8PJE - chains A and C of the 3 polymer chains in the assembly; structure by X-ray diffraction, 1.70 A resolution.

# Chain A
Name: HLA class II histocompatibility antigen, DR alpha chain
Source organism: Homo sapiens
UniProt: P01903 (DRA_HUMAN); residues 1-182 here correspond to UniProt positions 26-207 (UniProt number = residue number + 25)
Sequence (186 residues; row label = number of the first residue in the row; numbers below 1 keep their minus sign (Met-3 is residue -3)):
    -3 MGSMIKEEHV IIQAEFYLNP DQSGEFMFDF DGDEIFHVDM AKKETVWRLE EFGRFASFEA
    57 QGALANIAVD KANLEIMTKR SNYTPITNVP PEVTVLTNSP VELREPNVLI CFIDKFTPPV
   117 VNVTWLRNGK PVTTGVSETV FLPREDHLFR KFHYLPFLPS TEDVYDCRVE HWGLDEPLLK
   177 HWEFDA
Disordered / not traced: -3 to 2, 182
Differences from the reference sequence: initiating methionine (-3); expression tag (-2 to 0)
Cystine bridges: Cys107-Cys163
Swiss-Prot annotation at these positions:
  - region: Glu179 to Ala182 (Connecting peptide)
  - site: Gln9 (Self- and pathogen-derived peptide antigen), Gly49 (Self-peptide antigen), Phe51 (Self- and pathogen-derived peptide antigen), Ala52 (Self-peptide antigen), Ser53 (Self- and pathogen-derived peptide antigen), Glu55 (Pathogen-derived peptide antigen), Asn62 (Self- and pathogen-derived peptide antigen), Asn69 (Pathogen-derived peptide antigen), Arg76 (Self- and pathogen-derived peptide antigen)
  - glycosylation (N-linked (GlcNAc...) asparagine): Asn78, Asn118

# Chain C
Name: Hemagglutinin
UniProt: P03435 (HEMA_I75A3); residues 1-13 here correspond to UniProt positions 323-335 (UniProt number = residue number + 322)
Sequence (13 residues; each row starts with the number of its first residue):
     1 PKYVKQNTLK LAT

# Chain A / chain C interface
Residue-residue contacts (33):
  Gln9(A) - Lys5(C)
  Gln9(A) - Gln6(C)  hydrogen bond (side chain-backbone)
  Glu11(A) - Thr8(C)
  Phe22(A) - Lys5(C)
  Phe24(A) - Val4(C)
  Ile31(A) - Tyr3(C)
  Phe32(A) - Tyr3(C)  hydrophobic
  Trp43(A) - Tyr3(C)  hydrophobic
  Phe51(A) - Pro1(C)
  Ala52(A) - Pro1(C)
  Ala52(A) - Tyr3(C)  hydrophobic
  Ser53(A) - Pro1(C)  hydrogen bond (backbone-backbone)
  Ser53(A) - Lys2(C)
  Ser53(A) - Tyr3(C)  hydrogen bond (backbone-backbone)
  Phe54(A) - Tyr3(C)
  Gly58(A) - Lys5(C)
  Asn62(A) - Lys5(C)  hydrogen bond
  Asn62(A) - Gln6(C)  hydrogen bond (side chain-backbone)
  Asn62(A) - Asn7(C)
  Asn62(A) - Thr8(C)  hydrogen bond (backbone-side chain)
  Val65(A) - Thr8(C)
  Val65(A) - Leu9(C)
  Val65(A) - Lys10(C)
  Asp66(A) - Thr8(C)
  Asn69(A) - Leu9(C)  hydrogen bond (side chain-backbone)
  Asn69(A) - Lys10(C)
  Asn69(A) - Leu11(C)  hydrogen bond (side chain-backbone)
  Ile72(A) - Ala12(C)
  Ile72(A) - Thr13(C)
  Met73(A) - Leu11(C)  hydrophobic
  Arg76(A) - Leu11(C)
  Arg76(A) - Ala12(C)  hydrogen bond (side chain-backbone)
  Arg76(A) - Thr13(C)

# Summary
19 residues of chain A and 13 residues of chain C are in contact, with 9 hydrogen bonds. Polar pairs include
Gln9(A)-Gln6(C), Asn62(A)-Lys5(C) and Asn62(A)-Gln6(C).
Chain A is HLA class II histocompatibility antigen, DR alpha chain (Homo sapiens) and chain C is
Hemagglutinin; the structure, Human Leukocyte Antigen class II allotype DR1 presenting influenza A virus
haemagglutinin (HA)306-318 PKYVKQNTLKLAT, was determined by X-ray diffraction (same publication as 8PJF).
